Entry 8G8G (electron microscopy, 3.20 A resolution); this record covers chains G and J of the 11 polymer chains in the assembly.

[Chain G]
Protein: Histone H2A
Organism: Xenopus laevis
Reference sequence: Q6AZJ8 (Q6AZJ8_XENLA); residues 1-129 here correspond to UniProt positions 2-130 (UniProt number = residue number + 1)
Chain sequence (129 residues; row label = number of the first residue in the row):
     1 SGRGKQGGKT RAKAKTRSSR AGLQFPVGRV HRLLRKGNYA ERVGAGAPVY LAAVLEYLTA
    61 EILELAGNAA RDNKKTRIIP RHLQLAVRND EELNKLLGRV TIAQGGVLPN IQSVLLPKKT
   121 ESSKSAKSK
Unresolved in the structure: 1-10

[Chain J]
Molecule: Lin28b DNA
Sequence (182 nucleotides; numbered -106 to 75; the number before each row is that of its first residue; numbers below 1 keep their minus sign (DG-106 is residue -106)):
  -106 GCATAAGTTA AGTGGTATTA ACATATCCTC AGTGGTGAGT ATTAACATGG AACTTACTCC
   -46 AACAATACAG ATGCTGAATA AATGTAGTCT AAGTGAAGAA AGAAGGAAAG GTGGGAGCTG
    14 CCATCACTCA GAATTGTCCA GCAGGGATTG TGCAAGCTTG TGAATAAAGA CACATACTTC
    74 AT
Unresolved in the structure: -106 to -101, 74-75

[How chain G and chain J interact]
Pairs across the interface (30):
  Arg11(G) - DA-43(J)  base contact
  Arg11(G) - DA-42(J)  phosphate contact
  Arg11(G) - DT-41(J)  sugar contact
  Ala12(G) - DA-42(J)  hydrogen bond to the phosphate
  Ala12(G) - DT-41(J)  hydrogen bond to the phosphate
  Lys13(G) - DA-42(J)  phosphate contact
  Ala14(G) - DA-43(J)  phosphate contact
  Ala14(G) - DA-42(J)  phosphate contact
  Lys15(G) - DA-43(J)  phosphate contact
  Lys15(G) - DA-42(J)  hydrogen bond to the phosphate
  Thr16(G) - DA-43(J)  sugar contact
  Arg17(G) - DA-43(J)  salt bridge to the phosphate
  Arg20(G) - DA-42(J)  salt bridge to the phosphate
  Gly28(G) - DC-44(J)  phosphate contact
  Gly28(G) - DA-43(J)  phosphate contact
  Arg29(G) - DC-44(J)  phosphate contact
  Arg32(G) - DA-45(J)  phosphate contact
  Arg32(G) - DC-44(J)  salt bridge to the phosphate
  Glu41(G) - DT-35(J)  phosphate contact
  Arg42(G) - DT-35(J)  sugar contact
  Arg77(G) - DC-54(J)  sugar contact
  Glu121(G) - DT-74(J)  phosphate contact
  Ser122(G) - DG-75(J)  hydrogen bond to the phosphate
  Ser122(G) - DT-74(J)  hydrogen bond to the phosphate
  Ser123(G) - DA-76(J)  phosphate contact
  Ser123(G) - DG-75(J)  hydrogen bond to the phosphate
  Lys124(G) - DA-76(J)  salt bridge to the phosphate
  Lys124(G) - DG-75(J)  hydrogen bond to the phosphate
  Ser125(G) - DA1(J)  phosphate contact
  Lys127(G) - DA-76(J)  phosphate contact
Also at the interface, not in a pair above, chain J (13 interface residues in all): DA-55, DA-36

[Overview]
Chain G and chain J form an interface of 20 and 13 residues respectively; the contacts include 7 hydrogen
bonds and 4 salt bridges. Among the polar pairs are Ala12(G)-DA-42(J), Ala12(G)-DT-41(J) and
Lys15(G)-DA-42(J).
Here chain G is Histone H2A (Xenopus laevis) and chain J is Lin28b DNA. Entry 8G8G (Interaction of H3 tail in
LIN28B nucleosome with Oct4) was determined by electron microscopy, deposited together with 8G87, 8G88, 8G8B
and 8G8E.
